PDB entry 8QU6 | electron microscopy, 3.45 A resolution | chains A and C of the 10 polymer chains in the assembly

== Chain A ==
Protein: DNA-directed RNA polymerase subunit alpha
From: Mycolicibacterium smegmatis MC2 155
Notes: EC 2.7.7.6
UniProtKB: A0QSL8 (RPOA_MYCS2); residues 1-350 here = UniProt positions 1-350
Amino-acid sequence (350 residues; each row starts with the number of its first residue):
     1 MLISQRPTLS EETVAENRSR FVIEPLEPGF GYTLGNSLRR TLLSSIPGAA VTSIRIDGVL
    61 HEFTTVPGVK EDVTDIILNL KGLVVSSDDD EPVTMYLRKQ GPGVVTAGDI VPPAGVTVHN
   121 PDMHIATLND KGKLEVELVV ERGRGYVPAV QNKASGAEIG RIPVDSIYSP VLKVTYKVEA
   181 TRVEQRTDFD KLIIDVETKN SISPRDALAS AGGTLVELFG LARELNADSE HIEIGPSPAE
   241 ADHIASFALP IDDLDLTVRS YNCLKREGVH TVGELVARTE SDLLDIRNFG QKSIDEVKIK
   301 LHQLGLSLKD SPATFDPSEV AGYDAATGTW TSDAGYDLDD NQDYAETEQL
Not modelled in the structure: 227-350

== Chain C ==
Protein: DNA-directed RNA polymerase subunit beta
From: Mycolicibacterium smegmatis MC2 155
Notes: EC 2.7.7.6
UniProtKB: P60281 (RPOB_MYCS2); residues 1-1169 here = UniProt positions 1-1169
Amino-acid sequence (1169 residues; each row starts with the number of its first residue):
     1 MLEGCILAVS SQSKSNAITN NSVPGAPNRV SFAKLREPLE VPGLLDVQTD SFEWLVGSDR
    61 WRQAAIDRGE ENPVGGLEEV LAELSPIEDF SGSMSLSFSD PRFDEVKASV DECKDKDMTY
   121 AAPLFVTAEF INNNTGEIKS QTVFMGDFPM MTEKGTFIIN GTERVVVSQL VRSPGVYFDE
   181 TIDKSTEKTL HSVKVIPGRG AWLEFDVDKR DTVGVRIDRK RRQPVTVLLK ALGWTNEQIV
   241 ERFGFSEIMM GTLEKDTTSG TDEALLDIYR KLRPGEPPTK ESAQTLLENL FFKEKRYDLA
   301 RVGRYKVNKK LGLNAGKPIT SSTLTEEDVV ATIEYLVRLH EGQTSMTVPG GVEVPVEVDD
   361 IDHFGNRRLR TVGELIQNQI RVGLSRMERV VRERMTTQDV EAITPQTLIN IRPVVAAIKE
   421 FFGTSQLSQF MDQNNPLSGL THKRRLSALG PGGLSRERAG LEVRDVHPSH YGRMCPIETP
   481 EGPNIGLIGS LSVYARVNPF GFIETPYRKV ENGVVTDQID YLTADEEDRH VVAQANSPTD
   541 ENGRFTEDRV MVRKKGGEVE FVSADQVDYM DVSPRQMVSV ATAMIPFLEH DDANRALMGA
   601 NMQRQAVPLV RSEAPLVGTG MELRAAIDAG DVVVADKTGV IEEVSADYIT VMADDGTRQS
   661 YRLRKFARSN HGTCANQRPI VDAGQRVEAG QVIADGPCTQ NGEMALGKNL LVAIMPWEGH
   721 NYEDAIILSN RLVEEDVLTS IHIEEHEIDA RDTKLGAEEI TRDIPNVSDE VLADLDERGI
   781 VRIGAEVRDG DILVGKVTPK GETELTPEER LLRAIFGEKA REVRDTSLKV PHGESGKVIG
   841 IRVFSREDDD ELPAGVNELV RVYVAQKRKI SDGDKLAGRH GNKGVIGKIL PVEDMPFLPD
   901 GTPVDIILNT HGVPRRMNIG QILETHLGWV AKAGWNIDVA AGVPDWASKL PEELYSAPAD
   961 STVATPVFDG AQEGELAGLL GSTLPNRDGE VMVDADGKST LFDGRSGEPF PYPVTVGYMY
  1021 ILKLHHLVDD KIHARSTGPY SMITQQPLGG KAQFGGQRFG EMECWAMQAY GAAYTLQELL
  1081 TIKSDDTVGR VKVYEAIVKG ENIPEPGIPE SFKVLLKELQ SLCLNVEVLS SDGAAIEMRD
  1141 GDDEDLERAA ANLGINLSRN ESASVEDLA
Not modelled in the structure: 1-21, 1139-1169
Curated features (UniProtKB/Swiss-Prot):
  - mutagenesis: Gln429 (Q429K/L: Rifampicin (Rif) resistant), Asp432 (D432V: Rifampicin (Rif) resistant; D432Y: Rifampicin (Rif) resistant; RbpA no longer rescues transcription in the presence of Rif. Decreased affinity for Rif, no change in affinity for RbpA), His442 (H442D/L/P/R/Y: Rifampicin (Rif) resistant), Arg445 (R445L/P: Rifampicin (Rif) resistant), Ser447 (S447L/P/W: Rifampicin (Rif) resistant; RbpA no longer rescues transcription in the presence of Rif, decreased affinity for Rif, no change in affinity for RbpA; tested in the Leu mutation), Leu449 (L449P: Rifampicin (Rif) resistant)
Reported in the primary citation:
  - conformationally variable residues (loop rearrangement): Arg456, Pro483 to Asn484

== Interface between chain A and chain C ==
Residue-residue contacts (63; chain A residue first):
  Arg18(A) - Arg987(C)
  Arg18(A) - Asp988(C)  salt bridge
  Tyr32(A) - Phe1002(C)  hydrophobic
  Tyr32(A) - Gly1007(C)
  Tyr32(A) - Glu1008(C)
  Tyr32(A) - Pro1009(C)
  Asn36(A) - Asp1003(C)
  Asn36(A) - Gly1004(C)  hydrogen bond (side chain-backbone)
  Asn36(A) - Arg1005(C)  hydrogen bond (side chain-backbone)
  Asn36(A) - Ser1006(C)
  Asn36(A) - Gly1007(C)
  Arg39(A) - Glu893(C)
  Arg39(A) - Phe897(C)
  Arg39(A) - Gly901(C)  hydrogen bond (side chain-backbone)
  Arg40(A) - Glu893(C)
  Arg40(A) - Asp894(C)  salt bridge
  Arg40(A) - Gly1004(C)  hydrogen bond (side chain-backbone)
  Arg40(A) - Arg1005(C)
  Ser44(A) - Glu893(C)
  His61(A) - Ile783(C)
  His61(A) - Gly784(C)
  His61(A) - Val838(C)
  His61(A) - Ile839(C)
  Glu62(A) - Lys867(C)  salt bridge
  Phe63(A) - Phe666(C)
  Phe63(A) - Ile741(C)  hydrophobic
  Phe63(A) - Ile839(C)  hydrophobic
  Thr64(A) - Phe666(C)
  Thr65(A) - Ala646(C)
  Thr65(A) - Asp647(C)  hydrogen bond
  Thr65(A) - Lys665(C)
  Val69(A) - Ser645(C)
  Val69(A) - Ala646(C)  hydrogen bond (backbone-backbone)
  Lys70(A) - Ala646(C)
  Lys70(A) - Pro679(C)
  Lys70(A) - Val681(C)
  Lys70(A) - Asp682(C)
  Asp72(A) - Lys665(C)  salt bridge
  Asp72(A) - Asn676(C)  hydrogen bond
  Thr74(A) - Phe666(C)
  Asp75(A) - Arg611(C)  salt bridge
  Leu78(A) - Arg611(C)
  Asn79(A) - Arg611(C)  hydrogen bond
  Lys81(A) - Glu734(C)
  Lys81(A) - Glu735(C)
  Lys81(A) - Asp736(C)  salt bridge
  Asn129(A) - Glu643(C)  hydrogen bond
  Lys131(A) - Glu643(C)
  Lys131(A) - Tyr648(C)
  Tyr146(A) - Glu734(C)
  Tyr146(A) - Lys869(C)
  Asn152(A) - Lys837(C)
  Asp165(A) - Asp736(C)
  Asp165(A) - Lys869(C)  salt bridge
  Lys173(A) - Asp900(C)
  Lys173(A) - Thr902(C)  hydrogen bond
  Val174(A) - Gly901(C)
  Thr175(A) - Pro899(C)  hydrogen bond (side chain-backbone)
  Thr175(A) - Asp900(C)
  Thr175(A) - Gly901(C)
  Tyr176(A) - Phe897(C)
  Tyr176(A) - Phe1002(C)
  Tyr176(A) - Gly1007(C)  hydrogen bond (side chain-backbone)
Also at the interface, not in a pair above, chain A (38 interface residues in all): Thr33, Leu43, Leu60, Gly68, Glu71, Gln151, Lys153, Ile159, Ile167, Glu197
Also at the interface, not in a pair above, chain C (50 interface residues in all): Val610, Val644, Arg678, Val733, Ala785, Glu786, Arg788, Ala865, Leu898, Pro903

== Summary ==
38 residues of chain A and 50 residues of chain C are in contact, with 12 hydrogen bonds and 7 salt bridges.
Among the polar pairs are Arg18(A)-Asp988(C), Arg40(A)-Asp894(C) and Glu62(A)-Lys867(C). Curated annotation
(UniProt) lists 6 mutagenesis sites on chain C. From the paper: conformational variability at Arg456(C) and
Pro483(C).
Chain A is DNA-directed RNA polymerase subunit alpha and chain C is DNA-directed RNA polymerase subunit beta,
both from Mycolicibacterium smegmatis MC2 155; the structure, Mycobacterium smegnatis RNA polymerase
transcription initiation complex with SigmaA, RbpA, HelD and an upstream-fork promoter fragment, was
determined by electron microscopy together with 8Q3I, 8QN8, 8QTI, 8R2M, 8R3M, 8R6P and 8R6R from the same
study.
